PDB entry 6I3C | X-ray diffraction, 1.34 A resolution | chain A

[Chain A]
Name: Catechol O-methyltransferase
Organism: Homo sapiens
Notes: EC 2.1.1.6
UniProtKB: P21964 (COMT_HUMAN); residues 2-221 here correspond to UniProt positions 52-271 (UniProt number = residue number + 50)
Sequence (232 residues; row label = number of the first residue in the row; numbers below 1 keep their minus sign (His-10 is residue -10)):
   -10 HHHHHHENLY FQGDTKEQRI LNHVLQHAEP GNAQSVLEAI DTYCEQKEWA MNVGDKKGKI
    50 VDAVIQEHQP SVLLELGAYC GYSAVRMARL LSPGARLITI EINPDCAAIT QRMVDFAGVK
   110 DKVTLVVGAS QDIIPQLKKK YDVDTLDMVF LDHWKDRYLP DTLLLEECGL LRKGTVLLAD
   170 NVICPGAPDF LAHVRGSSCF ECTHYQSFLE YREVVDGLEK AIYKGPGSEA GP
Unresolved in the structure: -10 to 1, 216-221
Construct notes: expression tag (-10 to 1)
Swiss-Prot annotation at these positions:
  - binding site (S-adenosyl-L-methionine): Val42, Glu64, Ser72, Glu90, Ile91, Gly117 to Gln120, Asp141
  - binding site (Mg(2+)): Asp141, Asp169, Asn170
  - binding site (substrate): Lys144, Asn170, Glu199
  - modified residue: Ser217 (Phosphoserine)
Metal / ion sites: Mg2+: Asp141, Asp169, Asn170 (together with 3,5-dinitrocatechol)
Ligand contacts:
  - 3,5-dinitrocatechol (DNC): Trp38, Met40, Lys46, Asp141, His142, Trp143, Lys144, Asp169, Asn170, Pro174, Leu198, Glu199
  - S-adenosylmethionine (SAM): Met40, Asn41, Val42, Glu64, Gly66, Ala67, Tyr68, Tyr71, Ser72, Ile89, Glu90, Ile91, Asn92, Cys95, Gly117, Ala118, Ser119, Gln120, Phe139, Asp141, His142, Trp143, Arg146
From the paper describing this entry:
  - binding site for S-adenosylmethionine: Met40, Asn41, Val42, Tyr68, Asp141, His142, Trp143
  - Mg2+ coordination: Asp141
  - catalytic residues: Lys144 (citing earlier work)

[In short]
Bound to chain A: S-adenosylmethionine and 3,5-dinitrocatechol. The Mg2+ site is built by Asp141, Asp169 and
Asn170. UniProt lists 10 S-adenosyl-L-methionine-binding residues, 3 Mg2+-binding residues and 3
substrate-binding residues. The paper reports the catalytic residue Lys144; a binding site for
S-adenosylmethionine at Met40, Asn41 and Val42 among others.
Chain A is Catechol O-methyltransferase (Homo sapiens); the structure, Crystal structure of Human soluble
catechol O-methyltransferase in complex with 3,5-dinitrocatechol and S-adensoyl-L-methionine, was determined
by X-ray diffraction together with 6I3D from the same study.
